Entry 5KZC (X-ray diffraction, 3.25 A resolution); this record covers chains H and A of the 3 polymer chains in the assembly.

== Chain H ==
Molecule: VRC01 Fab heavy chain
Organism: Homo sapiens
Notes: antibody fragment or engineered binder
Chain sequence (224 residues; each row starts with the number of its first residue; a row labelled like 82A-82C holds insertion residues (82A, then the next letters in order)):
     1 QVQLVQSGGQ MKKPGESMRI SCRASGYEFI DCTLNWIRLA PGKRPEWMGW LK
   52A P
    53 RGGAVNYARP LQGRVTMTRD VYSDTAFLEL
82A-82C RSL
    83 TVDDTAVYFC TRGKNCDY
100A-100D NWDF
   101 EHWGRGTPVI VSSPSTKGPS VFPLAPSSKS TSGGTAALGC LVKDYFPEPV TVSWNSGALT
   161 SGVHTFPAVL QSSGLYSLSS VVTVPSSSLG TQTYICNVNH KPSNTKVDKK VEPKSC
Disordered / not traced: 127-133, 214-216
Cystine bridges: Cys22-Cys92, Cys32-Cys98, Cys140-Cys196

== Chain A ==
Molecule: Engineered outer domain of gp120
Organism: Homo sapiens
Chain sequence (182 residues; each row starts with the number of its first residue):
     1 DTITLPCRPA PPPHCSSNIT GLILTRDGGN SNAESEIFRP GGGDMRDIAR CQIAGTVVSS
    61 QLFLNGSLAE EEVVIRSVNF TDNAKSICVQ LATSVEIACT GAGHCAISRA KWANTLKQIA
   121 SKLREQFGNA KTIIFKQSSG GDPEIVTHWF NCGGEFFYCA STQLFASTWF ASTGTKHHHH
   181 HH
Disordered / not traced: 1, 172-182
Cystine bridges: Cys7-Cys159, Cys15-Cys152, Cys51-Cys88, Cys99-Cys105
Covalent attachments: N-acetylglucosamine (NAG) linked to Asn18, Asn65; glycan linked to Asn79

== Interface between chain H and chain A ==
Pairs across the interface (32):
  Trp47(H) with Gly28(A); Asn83(A)
  Trp50(H) with Thr25(A); Asn83(A), hydrogen bond; Ala84(A)
  Lys52(H) with Gly42(A); Ala84(A), hydrogen bond (side chain-backbone)
  Arg53(H) with Asp44(A), salt bridge; Arg46(A)
  Gly54(H) with Gly141(A); Asp142(A), hydrogen bond (backbone-backbone); Ile145(A)
  Gly55(H) with Gly140(A); Gly141(A)
  Ala56(H) with Gly42(A); Ile145(A), hydrophobic
  Val57(H) with Ser139(A)
  Asn58(H) with Arg26(A), hydrogen bond (side chain-backbone); Asp27(A); Gly28(A), hydrogen bond (side chain-backbone); Asn83(A), hydrogen bond
  Tyr59(H) with Asp27(A)
  Ala60(H) with Gly28(A)
  Arg61(H) with Gly28(A), hydrogen bond (backbone-backbone); Ser35(A), hydrogen bond (side chain-backbone)
  Gln64(H) with Asp27(A), hydrogen bond; Arg39(A), hydrogen bond
  Arg71(H) with Asp142(A), salt bridge
  Tyr100(H) with Asp82(A)
  Asn100A(H) with Ala84(A)
  Trp100B(H) with Asp82(A), hydrogen bond; Asn83(A)
Also at the interface, not in a pair above, chain H (20 interface residues in all): Asp31, Pro62, Asp99
Also at the interface, not in a pair above, chain A (25 interface residues in all): Gly29, Asn30, Ser31, Glu36, Ile37, Asp47, Lys85, Ser86

== Overview ==
Chain H and chain A form an interface of 20 and 25 residues respectively; the contacts include 11 hydrogen
bonds and 2 salt bridges. Among the polar pairs are Arg53(H)-Asp44(A), Arg71(H)-Asp142(A) and
Trp50(H)-Asn83(A). Covalently linked N-acetylglucosamine: at Asn18(A) and Asn65(A).
Chain H is VRC01 Fab heavy chain and chain A is Engineered outer domain of gp120, both from Homo sapiens; the
structure, Crystal structure of an HIV-1 gp120 engineered outer domain with a Man9 glycan at position N276
..., was determined by X-ray diffraction together with 5D9Q from the same study.
